Entry 9BT4 (X-ray diffraction, 1.92 A resolution); this record covers chains B and D of the 4 polymer chains in the assembly.

# Chain B
Name: Pyruvate:Ferredoxin Oxidoreductase, subunit alpha
From: Methanosarcina acetivorans C2A
UniProt: Q8TUN4 (Q8TUN4_METAC); residue numbers follow UniProt; this construct covers 1-309, 311-403
Chain sequence (403 residues; row label = number of the first residue in the row; note: 1 number in that range is skipped by the numbering (no residue carries it; nothing is unmodelled there)):
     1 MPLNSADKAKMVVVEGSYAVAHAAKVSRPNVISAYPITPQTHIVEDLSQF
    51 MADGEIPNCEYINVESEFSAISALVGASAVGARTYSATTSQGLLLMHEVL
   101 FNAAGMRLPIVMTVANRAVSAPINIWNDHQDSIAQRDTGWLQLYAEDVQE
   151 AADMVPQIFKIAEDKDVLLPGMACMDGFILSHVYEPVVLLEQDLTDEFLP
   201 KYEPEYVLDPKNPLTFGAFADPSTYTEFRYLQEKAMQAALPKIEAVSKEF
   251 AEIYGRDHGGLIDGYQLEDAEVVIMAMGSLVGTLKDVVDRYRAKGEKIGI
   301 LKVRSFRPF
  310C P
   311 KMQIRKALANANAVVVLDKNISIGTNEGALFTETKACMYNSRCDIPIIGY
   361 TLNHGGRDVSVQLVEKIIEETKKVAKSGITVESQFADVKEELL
Unresolved in the structure: 1
Residues lining bound ligands: thiamine diphosphate (TPP): Tyr-35, Pro-36, Ile-37, Glu-67, Gln-91, Gly-92, Leu-95

# Chain D
Name: Pyruvate:Ferredoxin Oxidoreductase, subunit beta
From: Methanosarcina acetivorans C2A
UniProt: Q8TUN5 (Q8TUN5_METAC); numbering as in UniProt; present here: 1-55, 57-296
Chain sequence (296 residues; each row starts with the number of its first residue; note: 1 number in that range is skipped by the numbering (no residue carries it; nothing is unmodelled there)):
     1 MSKPAPKTYLSPGHRGCAGCCDALASKFMLMGAGPDTIVINPTGCLEVMT
    51 TPFPE
   56B S
    57 AWQVPWIHSLFENGGAVASGVEAALKALGRKGNTRVIGVGGDGSTMDIGI
   107 RSLSGAFERGHDITYVCVDNEAYMNTGIQRSSGTPFDASTTTSPAGKVSF
   157 GNPRPKKDMPAIMAAHGSPYVATTSIGFPRDMMRKVKKATEIVGPTYIHS
   207 HAPCPTGWGFDGSKTIEIAKLAVETCLWPMYEMENGEITQVRKVKDSRPV
   257 EEYLRAQKRFKHLFTMEGGEEEIAKIQAAADWNIKHYGLQ
Unresolved in the structure: 1-4, 296
Bound ions: 4Fe-4S cluster Fe: Cys-17, Cys-20, Cys-45, Cys-210; Mg2+: Asp-98, Asn-126, Ala-128 (together with thiamine diphosphate)
Residues lining bound ligands:
  - 4Fe-4S cluster (SF4): Gly-16, Cys-17, Cys-20, Cys-21, Asp-22, Cys-45, Met-49, Asn-126, Met-130, Cys-210, Pro-211, Thr-212
  - thiamine diphosphate (TPP): Asp-22, Thr-43, Gly-44, Cys-45, Phe-67, Glu-68, Gly-97, Asp-98, Gly-99, Ser-100, Ile-104, Asn-126, Ala-128, Tyr-129, Met-130, Asn-131, Thr-132

# Interface between chain B and chain D
Pairs across the interface (38):
  Tyr-35(B) with Phe-67(D); Ile-104(D); Tyr-129(D), hydrogen bond
  Pro-36(B) with Tyr-129(D), hydrophobic; Gln-135(D)
  Ile-37(B) with Thr-132(D)
  Thr-38(B) with Thr-132(D)
  Thr-41(B) with Thr-132(D); Gln-135(D)
  Glu-45(B) with Gly-133(D); Gln-135(D), hydrogen bond; Thr-147(D), hydrogen bond
  Ser-48(B) with Thr-147(D), hydrogen bond (side chain-backbone); Thr-148(D); Pro-150(D)
  Gln-49(B) with Pro-150(D); Ala-151(D), hydrogen bond (side chain-backbone)
  Met-51(B) with Val-154(D)
  Ala-52(B) with Pro-150(D); Gly-152(D); Lys-153(D), hydrogen bond (backbone-backbone); Val-154(D), hydrogen bond (backbone-backbone); Ser-155(D)
  Asp-53(B) with Gly-152(D); Lys-153(D), hydrogen bond (side chain-backbone)
  Gly-54(B) with Val-154(D)
  Tyr-61(B) with Thr-148(D)
  Asn-63(B) with Arg-136(D); Thr-148(D), hydrogen bond (side chain-backbone)
  Glu-65(B) with Asp-103(D); Ile-104(D), hydrogen bond (backbone-backbone)
  Ser-66(B) with Ile-104(D)
  Glu-67(B) with Ile-104(D)
  Gln-91(B) with Leu-66(D)
  Leu-95(B) with Glu-68(D)
  Ile-123(B) with Thr-43(D); Glu-47(D); His-64(D)
Other interface residues (no listed pair), chain B (22 interface residues in all): Val-44, Ser-120
Other interface residues (no listed pair), chain D (25 interface residues in all): Ser-65, Gly-99, Asn-131, Ser-149

# In short
22 residues of chain B and 25 residues of chain D are in contact, with 10 hydrogen bonds. Polar contacts
include Tyr-35(B)/Tyr-129(D), Glu-45(B)/Gln-135(D) and Glu-45(B)/Thr-147(D). Thiamine diphosphate is bound
between chain B and chain D. Ligands of chain D: 4Fe-4S cluster.
Chain B is Pyruvate:Ferredoxin Oxidoreductase, subunit alpha and chain D is Pyruvate:Ferredoxin
Oxidoreductase, subunit beta, both from Methanosarcina acetivorans C2A; the structure, Pyruvate:Ferredoxin
Oxidoreductase from Methanosarcina acetivorans, was determined by X-ray diffraction.
